Entry 1ABI (X-ray diffraction, 2.30 A resolution); this record covers chains H and I of the 3 polymer chains in the assembly.

[Chain H]
Protein: Alpha-thrombin (large subunit)
Organism: Homo sapiens
Notes: EC 3.4.21.5
Reference sequence: P00734 (THRB_HUMAN); the construct lacks a stretch of the UniProt sequence and is renumbered around it, so the offset changes along the chain: 16-36 = UniProt 364-384; 37-60 = UniProt 386-409; 61-77 = UniProt 419-435; 78-97 = UniProt 437-456; 7 more segments
Chain sequence (259 residues; each row starts with the number of its first residue; note: 3 numbers in that range are skipped by the numbering (no residue carries them; nothing is unmodelled there); a row labelled like 60A-60I holds insertion residues (60A, then the next letters in order)):
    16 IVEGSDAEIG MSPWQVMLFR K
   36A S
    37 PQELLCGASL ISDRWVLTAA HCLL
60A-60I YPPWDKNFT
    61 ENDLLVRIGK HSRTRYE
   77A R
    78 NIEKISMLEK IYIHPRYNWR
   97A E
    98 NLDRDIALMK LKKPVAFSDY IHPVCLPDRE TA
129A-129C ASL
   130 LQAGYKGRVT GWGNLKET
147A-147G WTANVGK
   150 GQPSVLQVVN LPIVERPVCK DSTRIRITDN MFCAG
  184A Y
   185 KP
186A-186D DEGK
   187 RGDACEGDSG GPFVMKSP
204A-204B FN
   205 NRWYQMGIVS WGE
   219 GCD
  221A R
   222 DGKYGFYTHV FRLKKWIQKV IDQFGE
Disordered / not traced: 147A-147G
Disulfide bonds: Cys42-Cys58, Cys168-Cys182, Cys191-Cys220
UniProt features mapped onto this chain:
  - region: Ala183 to Val200 (High affinity receptor-binding region which is also known as the TP508 peptide)
  - active site (Charge relay system): His57, Asp102, Ser195
  - glycosylation: Asn60G (N-linked (GlcNAc...) (complex) asparagine)

[Chain I]
Protein: Hirulog 3
Organism: Hirudo medicinalis
Reference sequence: P28504 (HIR2_HIRME); residues 53-64 carry their UniProt numbers (12 of 20 residues fall inside the UniProt entry; the rest is not from it)
Chain sequence (20 residues; each row starts with the number of its first residue; note: 44 numbers in that range are skipped by the numbering (no residue carries them; nothing is unmodelled there)):
     1 FPRGGGGG
    53 NGDFEEIPEE YL
Modified / non-standard residues: Phe1 (D-phenylalanine; DPN); Arg3 (beta-homoarginine; HMR); Phe56 (D-phenylalanine; DPN)
UniProt features mapped onto this chain:
  - region: Asp55 to Leu64 (Interaction with fibrinogen-binding exosite of thrombin)
  - modified residue: Tyr63 (Sulfotyrosine)

[Chain H / chain I interface]
Pairs across the interface - 64 pairs, chain H then chain I:
  Phe34(H) with Phe56(I); Ile59(I), hydrophobic
  Lys36(H) with Leu64(I)
  Gln38(H) with Glu58(I); Ile59(I), hydrogen bond (side chain-backbone); Leu64(I)
  Glu39(H) with Gly7(I); Gly8(I)
  Leu40(H) with Gly6(I); Gly7(I), hydrogen bond (backbone-backbone); Phe56(I)
  Leu41(H) with Gly5(I); Gly6(I)
  Cys42(H) with Gly4(I)
  His57(H) with Pro2(I); Arg3(I); Gly4(I), hydrogen bond (side chain-backbone)
  Tyr60A(H) with Pro2(I)
  Trp60D(H) with Pro2(I), hydrophobic; Gly4(I)
  Lys60F(H) with Gly4(I), hydrogen bond (side chain-backbone)
  Leu65(H) with Leu64(I), hydrophobic
  Arg67(H) with Ile59(I)
  Arg73(H) with Asp55(I), salt bridge; Phe56(I)
  Thr74(H) with Asp55(I), hydrogen bond (side chain-backbone); Phe56(I), hydrogen bond (side chain-backbone); Glu57(I), hydrogen bond (backbone-backbone)
  Arg75(H) with Glu57(I)
  Tyr76(H) with Glu57(I); Pro60(I); Tyr63(I)
  Glu80(H) with Tyr63(I), hydrogen bond (backbone-side chain)
  Lys81(H) with Tyr63(I)
  Ile82(H) with Tyr63(I), hydrogen bond (backbone-side chain)
  Met84(H) with Tyr63(I); Leu64(I)
  Glu97A(H) with Phe1(I)
  Asn98(H) with Phe1(I)
  Leu99(H) with Phe1(I); Pro2(I), hydrophobic
  Gln151(H) with Asn53(I), hydrogen bond
  Ile174(H) with Phe1(I)
  Asp189(H) with Arg3(I)
  Ala190(H) with Arg3(I)
  Cys191(H) with Arg3(I)
  Glu192(H) with Arg3(I); Gly5(I); Gly6(I)
  Gly193(H) with Gly5(I), hydrogen bond (backbone-backbone); Gly6(I)
  Ser195(H) with Arg3(I); Gly4(I), hydrogen bond (side chain-backbone)
  Val213(H) with Arg3(I)
  Ser214(H) with Pro2(I); Arg3(I), hydrogen bond (backbone-backbone)
  Trp215(H) with Phe1(I); Pro2(I), hydrophobic; Arg3(I)
  Gly216(H) with Phe1(I), hydrogen bond (backbone-backbone); Arg3(I)
  Gly219(H) with Arg3(I)
  Cys220(H) with Arg3(I)
  Gly226(H) with Arg3(I)
Also at the interface, not in a pair above, chain H (40 interface residues in all): Glu217

[Summary]
The interface between chain H and chain I involves 40 residues on one side and 17 on the other; the contacts
include 14 hydrogen bonds and 1 salt bridge. Polar pairs include Arg73(H)-Asp55(I), Gln38(H)-Ile59(I) and
His57(H)-Gly4(I).
Here chain H is Alpha-thrombin (large subunit) (Homo sapiens) and chain I is Hirulog 3 (Hirudo medicinalis).
Entry 1ABI (Structure of the hirulog 3-thrombin complex and nature of the S' subsites of substrates and
inhibitors) was determined by X-ray diffraction (same publication as 1ABJ).
